Entry 8JUU (electron microscopy, 3.80 A resolution); this record covers chains B and P of the 16 polymer chains in the assembly.

[Chain B]
Name: LDL receptor related protein 2
Source organism: Rattus norvegicus
UniProt: A0A0G2K9W7 (A0A0G2K9W7_RAT); numbering as in UniProt (aligned over 1-4660)
Sequence (4660 residues; numbered 1 to 4660; the number before each row is that of its first residue):
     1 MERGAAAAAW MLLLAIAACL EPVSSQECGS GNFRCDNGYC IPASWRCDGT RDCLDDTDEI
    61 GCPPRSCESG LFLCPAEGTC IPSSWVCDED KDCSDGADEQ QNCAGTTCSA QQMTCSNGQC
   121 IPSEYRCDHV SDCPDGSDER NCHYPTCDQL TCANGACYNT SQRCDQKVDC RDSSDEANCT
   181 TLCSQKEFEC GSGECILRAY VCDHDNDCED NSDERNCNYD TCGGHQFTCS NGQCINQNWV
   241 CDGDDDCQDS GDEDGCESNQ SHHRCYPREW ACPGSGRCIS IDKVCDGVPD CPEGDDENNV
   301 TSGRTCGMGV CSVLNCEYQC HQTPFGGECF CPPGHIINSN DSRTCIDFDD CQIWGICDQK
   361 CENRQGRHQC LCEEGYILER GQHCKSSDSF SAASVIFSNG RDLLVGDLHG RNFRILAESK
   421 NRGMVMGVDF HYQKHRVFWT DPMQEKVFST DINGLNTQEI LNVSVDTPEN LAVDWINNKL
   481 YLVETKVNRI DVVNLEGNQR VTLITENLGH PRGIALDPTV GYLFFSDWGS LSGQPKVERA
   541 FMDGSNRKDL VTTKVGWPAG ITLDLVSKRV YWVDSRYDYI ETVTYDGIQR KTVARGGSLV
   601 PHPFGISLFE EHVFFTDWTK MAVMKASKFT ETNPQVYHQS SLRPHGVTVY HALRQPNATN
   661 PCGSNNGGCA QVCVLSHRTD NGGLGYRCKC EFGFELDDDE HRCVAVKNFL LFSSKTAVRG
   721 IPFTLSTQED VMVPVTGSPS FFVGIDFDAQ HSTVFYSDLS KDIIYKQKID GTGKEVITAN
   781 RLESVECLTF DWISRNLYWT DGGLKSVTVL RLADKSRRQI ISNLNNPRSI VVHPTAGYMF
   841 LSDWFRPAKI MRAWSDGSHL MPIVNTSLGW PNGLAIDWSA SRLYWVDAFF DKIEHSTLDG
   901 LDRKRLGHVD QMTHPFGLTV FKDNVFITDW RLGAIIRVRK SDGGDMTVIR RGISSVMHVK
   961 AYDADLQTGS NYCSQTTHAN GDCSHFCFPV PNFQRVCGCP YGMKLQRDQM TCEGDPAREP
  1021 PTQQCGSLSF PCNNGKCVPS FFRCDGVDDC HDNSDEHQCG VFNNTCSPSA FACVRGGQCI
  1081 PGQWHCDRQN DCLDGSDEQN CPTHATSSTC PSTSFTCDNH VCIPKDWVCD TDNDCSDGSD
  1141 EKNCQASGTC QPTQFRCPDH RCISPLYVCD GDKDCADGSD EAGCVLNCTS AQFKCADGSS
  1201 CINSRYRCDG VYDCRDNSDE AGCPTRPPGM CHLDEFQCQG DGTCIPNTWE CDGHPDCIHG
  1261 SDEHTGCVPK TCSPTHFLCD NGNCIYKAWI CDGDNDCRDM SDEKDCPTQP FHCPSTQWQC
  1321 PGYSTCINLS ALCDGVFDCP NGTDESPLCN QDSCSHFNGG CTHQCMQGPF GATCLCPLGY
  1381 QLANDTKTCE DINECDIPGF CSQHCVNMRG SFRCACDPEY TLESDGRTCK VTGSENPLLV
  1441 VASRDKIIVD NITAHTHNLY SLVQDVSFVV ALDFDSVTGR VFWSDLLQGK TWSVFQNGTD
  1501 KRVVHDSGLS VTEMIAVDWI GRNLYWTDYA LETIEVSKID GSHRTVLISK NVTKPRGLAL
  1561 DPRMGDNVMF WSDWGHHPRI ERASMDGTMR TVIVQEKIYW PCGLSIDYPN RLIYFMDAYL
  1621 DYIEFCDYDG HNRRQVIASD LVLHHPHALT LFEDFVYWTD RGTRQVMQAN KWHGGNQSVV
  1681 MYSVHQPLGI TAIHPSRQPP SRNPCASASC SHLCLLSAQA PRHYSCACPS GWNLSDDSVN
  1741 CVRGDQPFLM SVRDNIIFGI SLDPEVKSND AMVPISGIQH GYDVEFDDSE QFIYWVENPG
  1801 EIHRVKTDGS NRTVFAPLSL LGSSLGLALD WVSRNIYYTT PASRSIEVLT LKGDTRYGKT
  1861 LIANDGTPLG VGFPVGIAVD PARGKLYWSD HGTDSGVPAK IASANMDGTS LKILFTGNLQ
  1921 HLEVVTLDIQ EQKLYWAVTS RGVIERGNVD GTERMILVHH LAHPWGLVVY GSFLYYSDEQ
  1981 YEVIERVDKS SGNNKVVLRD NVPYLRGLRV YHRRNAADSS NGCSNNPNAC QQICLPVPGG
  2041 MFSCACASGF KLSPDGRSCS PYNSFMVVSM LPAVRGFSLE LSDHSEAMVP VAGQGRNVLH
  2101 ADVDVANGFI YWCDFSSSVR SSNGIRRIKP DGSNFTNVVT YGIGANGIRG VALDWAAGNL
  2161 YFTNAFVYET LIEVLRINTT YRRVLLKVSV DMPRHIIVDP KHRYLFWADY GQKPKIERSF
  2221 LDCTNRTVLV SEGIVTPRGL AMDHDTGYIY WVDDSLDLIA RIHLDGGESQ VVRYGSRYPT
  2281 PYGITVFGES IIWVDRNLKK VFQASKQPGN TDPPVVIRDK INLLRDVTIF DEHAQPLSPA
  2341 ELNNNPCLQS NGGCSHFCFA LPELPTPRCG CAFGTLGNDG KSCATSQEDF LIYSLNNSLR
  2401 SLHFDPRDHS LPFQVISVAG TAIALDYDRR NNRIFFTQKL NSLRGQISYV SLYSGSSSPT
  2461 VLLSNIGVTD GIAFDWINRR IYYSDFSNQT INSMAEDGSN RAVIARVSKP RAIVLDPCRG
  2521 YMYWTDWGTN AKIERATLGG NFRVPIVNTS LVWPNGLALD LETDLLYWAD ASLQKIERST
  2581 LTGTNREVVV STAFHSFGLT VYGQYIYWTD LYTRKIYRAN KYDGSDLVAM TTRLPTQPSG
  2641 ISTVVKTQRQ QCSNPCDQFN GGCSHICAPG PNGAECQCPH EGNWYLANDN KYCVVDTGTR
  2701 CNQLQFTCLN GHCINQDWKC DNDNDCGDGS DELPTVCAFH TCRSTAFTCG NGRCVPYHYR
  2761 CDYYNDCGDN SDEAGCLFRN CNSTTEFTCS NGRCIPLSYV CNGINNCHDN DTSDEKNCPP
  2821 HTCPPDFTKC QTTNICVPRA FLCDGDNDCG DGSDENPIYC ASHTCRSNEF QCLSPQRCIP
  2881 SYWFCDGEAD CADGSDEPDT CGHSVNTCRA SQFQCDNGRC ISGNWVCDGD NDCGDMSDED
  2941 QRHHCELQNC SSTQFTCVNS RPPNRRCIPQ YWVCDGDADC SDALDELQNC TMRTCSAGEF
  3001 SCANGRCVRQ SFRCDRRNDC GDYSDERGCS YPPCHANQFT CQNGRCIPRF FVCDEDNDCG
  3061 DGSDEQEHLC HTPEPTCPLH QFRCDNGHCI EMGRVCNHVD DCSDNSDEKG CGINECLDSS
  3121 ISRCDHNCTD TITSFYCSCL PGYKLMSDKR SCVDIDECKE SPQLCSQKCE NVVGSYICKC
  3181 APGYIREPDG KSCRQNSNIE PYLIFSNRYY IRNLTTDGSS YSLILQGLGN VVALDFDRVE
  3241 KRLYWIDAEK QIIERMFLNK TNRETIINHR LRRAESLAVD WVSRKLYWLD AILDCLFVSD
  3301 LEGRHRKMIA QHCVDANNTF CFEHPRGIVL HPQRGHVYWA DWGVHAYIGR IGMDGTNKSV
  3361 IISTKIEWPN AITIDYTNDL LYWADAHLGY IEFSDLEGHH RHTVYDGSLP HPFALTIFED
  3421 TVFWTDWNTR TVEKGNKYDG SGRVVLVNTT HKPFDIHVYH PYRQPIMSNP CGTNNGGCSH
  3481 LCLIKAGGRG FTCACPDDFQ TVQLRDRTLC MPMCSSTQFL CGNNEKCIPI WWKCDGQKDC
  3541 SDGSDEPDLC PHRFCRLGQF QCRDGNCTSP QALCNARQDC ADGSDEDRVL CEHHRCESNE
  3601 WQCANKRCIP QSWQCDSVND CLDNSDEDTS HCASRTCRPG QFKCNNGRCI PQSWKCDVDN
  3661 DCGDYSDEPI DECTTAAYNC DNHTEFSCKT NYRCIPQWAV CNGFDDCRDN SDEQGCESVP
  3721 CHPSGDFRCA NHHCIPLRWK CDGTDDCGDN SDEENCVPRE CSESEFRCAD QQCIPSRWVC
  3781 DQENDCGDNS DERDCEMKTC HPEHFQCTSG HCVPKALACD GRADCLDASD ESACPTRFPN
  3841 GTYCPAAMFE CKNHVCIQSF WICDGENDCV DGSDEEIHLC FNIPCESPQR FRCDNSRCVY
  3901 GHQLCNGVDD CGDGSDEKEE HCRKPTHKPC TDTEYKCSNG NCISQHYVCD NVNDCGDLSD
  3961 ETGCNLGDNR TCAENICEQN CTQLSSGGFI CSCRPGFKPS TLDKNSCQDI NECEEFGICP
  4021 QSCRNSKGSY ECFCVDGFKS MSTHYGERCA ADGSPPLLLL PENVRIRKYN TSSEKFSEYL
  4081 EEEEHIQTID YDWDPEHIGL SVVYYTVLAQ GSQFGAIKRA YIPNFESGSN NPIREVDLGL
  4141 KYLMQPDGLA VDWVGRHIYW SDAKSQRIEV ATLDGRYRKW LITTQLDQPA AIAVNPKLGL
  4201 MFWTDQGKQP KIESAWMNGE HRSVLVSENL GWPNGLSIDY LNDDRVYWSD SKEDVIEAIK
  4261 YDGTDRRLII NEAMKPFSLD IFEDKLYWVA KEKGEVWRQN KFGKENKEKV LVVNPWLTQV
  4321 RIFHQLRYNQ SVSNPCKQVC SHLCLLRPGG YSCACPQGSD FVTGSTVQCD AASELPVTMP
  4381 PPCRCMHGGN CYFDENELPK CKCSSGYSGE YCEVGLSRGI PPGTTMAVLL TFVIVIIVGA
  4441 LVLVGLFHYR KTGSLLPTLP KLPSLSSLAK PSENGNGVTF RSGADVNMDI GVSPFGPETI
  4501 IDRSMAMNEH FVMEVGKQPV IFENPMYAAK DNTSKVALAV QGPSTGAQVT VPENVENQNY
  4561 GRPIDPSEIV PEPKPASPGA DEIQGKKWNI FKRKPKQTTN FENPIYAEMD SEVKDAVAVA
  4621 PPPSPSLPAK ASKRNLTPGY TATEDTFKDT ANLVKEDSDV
Disordered / not traced: 1-26, 105-185, 4416-4660
Disulfides: C28-C40, C35-C53, C47-C62, C67-C80, C74-C93, C87-C103, C190-C208, C202-C217, C222-C234, C229-C247, C241-C256, C265-C278, C272-C291, C285-C306, C311-C320, C316-C329, C331-C345, C351-C361, C357-C370, C372-C384, C662-C673, C669-C688, C690-C703, C973-C987, C983-C997, C999-C1012, C1025-C1037, C1032-C1050, C1044-C1059, C1066-C1079, C1073-C1092, C1086-C1101, C1110-C1122, C1117-C1135, C1129-C1144, C1157-C1175, C1169-C1184, C1188-C1201, C1195-C1214, C1208-C1223, C1231-C1244, C1238-C1257, C1251-C1267, C1272-C1284, C1279-C1297, C1291-C1306, C1313-C1326, C1320-C1339, C1333-C1349, C1354-C1365, C1361-C1374, C1376-C1389, C1395-C1405, C1401-C1414, C1416-C1429, C1705-C1714, C1710-C1726, C1728-C1741, C2023-C2034, C2030-C2044, C2046-C2059, C2347-C2358, C2354-C2369, C2371-C2383, C2518-C2652, C2656-C2667, C2663-C2676, C2678-C2693, C2701-C2713, C2708-C2726, C2720-C2737, C2742-C2754, C2749-C2767, C2761-C2776, C2781-C2794, C2789-C2807, C2801-C2818, C2823-C2836, C2830-C2849, C2843-C2860, C2865-C2878, C2872-C2891, C2885-C2901, C2908-C2920, C2915-C2933, C2927-C2945, C2950-C2967, C2957-C2980, C2974-C2990, C2995-C3007, C3002-C3020, C3014-C3029, C3034-C3046, C3041-C3059, C3053-C3070, C3077-C3089, C3084-C3102, C3096-C3111, C3116-C3128, C3124-C3137, C3139-C3152, C3158-C3169, C3165-C3178, C3180-C3193, C3313-C3321, C3471-C3482, C3478-C3493, C3495-C3510, C3514-C3527, C3521-C3540, C3534-C3550, C3555-C3567, C3562-C3580, C3574-C3591, C3596-C3608, C3603-C3621, C3615-C3632, C3637-C3649, C3644-C3662, C3656-C3673, C3680-C3694, C3688-C3707, C3701-C3716, C3721-C3734, C3729-C3747, C3741-C3756, C3761-C3773, C3768-C3786, C3780-C3795, C3800-C3812, C3807-C3825, C3819-C3834, C3844-C3856, C3851-C3869, C3863-C3880, C3885-C3898, C3893-C3911, C3905-C3922, C3930-C3942, C3937-C3955, C3949-C3964, C3972-C3981, C3977-C3991, C3993-C4007, C4013-C4023, C4019-C4032, C4034-C4049, C4336-C4344, C4340-C4353, C4355-C4369, C4383-C4391, C4385-C4401, C4403-C4412
Covalently attached groups: 2-acetamido-2-deoxy-alpha-D-galactopyranose (A2G) linked to T221, T1022, T1065, T1109, T1149, T1225, T1271, T2741, T3636, T3799, T3836; N-acetylglucosamine (NAG) linked to N340, N462, N657, N865, N1063, N1187, N1384, N1451, N1497, N1551, N1676, N1733, N1811, N2134, N2178, N2225, N2396, N2488, N2548, N2782, N2810, N3127, N3213, N3259, N3317, N3357, N3448, N3566, N3682, N3840, N3980, N4070, N4329
Metal / ion sites: Ca2+ site 1: W45, D48, T50, D52, D58, E59; Ca2+ site 2: D88, D90, D92, D98, E99; Ca2+ site 3: Y200, D203, D205, D207, D213, E214; Ca2+ site 4: W239, D242, D244, D246, D252, E253; Ca2+ site 5: K283, D286, V288, D296, E297; Ca2+ site 6: S575, D578, T1131, D1132; Ca2+ site 7: A888, D891, T913; Ca2+ site 8: F1042, D1045, V1047, D1049, D1055, E1056; Ca2+ site 9: W1084, D1087, Q1089, D1091, D1097, E1098; Ca2+ site 10: W1127, D1130, D1132, D1134, D1140, E1141; Ca2+ site 11: Y1167, D1170, D1172, D1174, D1180, E1181; Ca2+ site 12: Y1206, D1209, V1211, D1213, D1219, E1220; 33 more Ca2+ sites not listed; 1 more Ni2+ sites not listed

[Chain P]
Name: unclear peptide
Source organism: Rattus norvegicus
Sequence (6 residues; each row starts with the number of its first residue; X marks 6 residues of unknown identity (built as UNK)):
     1 XXXXXX

[Interface between chain B and chain P]
Interface residues of chain B (facing chain P), 8 residues: M426, E469, R512, W528, W557, H602, W618, D1132

[In short]
Chain B and chain P make no direct contact in this assembly. Covalently linked N-acetylglucosamine: at
N340(B), N462(B), N657(B), N865(B), N1063(B) and N1187(B) and 27 more.
2-acetamido-2-deoxy-alpha-D-galactopyranose is covalently linked to T221(B), T1022(B), T1065(B), T1109(B),
T1149(B) and T1225(B) and 5 more.
Here chain B is LDL receptor related protein 2 and chain P is unclear peptide, both from Rattus norvegicus.
Entry 8JUU (rat megalin) was determined by electron microscopy, deposited together with 8JUT, 8JX8, 8JX9,
8JXA, 8JXB, 8JXC and 5 further entries.
